PDB entry 9GWZ | X-ray diffraction, 2.12 A resolution | chains HHH and LLL

# Chain HHH
Molecule: 23ME-00610 Fab (heavy)
Source organism: Homo sapiens
Notes: antibody fragment or engineered binder
Chain sequence (234 residues; numbered 1 to 234; the number before each row is that of its first residue):
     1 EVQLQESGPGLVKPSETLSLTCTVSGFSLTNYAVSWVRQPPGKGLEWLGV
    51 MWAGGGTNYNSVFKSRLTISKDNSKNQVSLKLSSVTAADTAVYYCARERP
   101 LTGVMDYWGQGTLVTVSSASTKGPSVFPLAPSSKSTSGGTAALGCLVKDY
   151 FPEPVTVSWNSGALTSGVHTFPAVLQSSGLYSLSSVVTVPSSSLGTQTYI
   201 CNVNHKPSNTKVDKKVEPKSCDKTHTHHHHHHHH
Unresolved in the structure: 134-138, 220-234
Disulfides: C22-C95, C145-C201
Reported in the primary citation:
  - mutagenesis - A33R: increased binding to MfCD200R1
  - mutagenesis - A33R (Log2ER = -1.84): decreased binding to hCD200R1

# Chain LLL
Molecule: 23ME-00610 Fab (light)
Source organism: Homo sapiens
Notes: antibody fragment or engineered binder
Chain sequence (218 residues; row label = number of the first residue in the row):
     1 DIVLTQSPDSLAVSLGERATINCRASESVDYSGNSFMHWFQQKPGQPPKL
    51 LIYRASNLESGIPDRFSGSGSRTDFTLTISSLQAEDVAVYYCHQSNEDPP
   101 TFGGGTKVEIKRTVAAPSVFIFPPSDEQLKSGTASVVCLLNNFYPREAKV
   151 QWKVDNALQSGNSQESVTEQDSKDSTYSLSSTLTLSKADYEKHKVYACEV
   201 THQGLSSPVTKSFNRGEC
Disulfides: C23-C92, C138-C198

# Chain HHH / chain LLL interface
Pairs across the interface - 64 pairs, chain HHH then chain LLL:
  Q39(HHH) - Q42(LLL)  hydrogen bond
  Q39(HHH) - Y91(LLL)  hydrogen bond
  K43(HHH) - Y91(LLL)
  L45(HHH) - P48(LLL)  hydrophobic
  L45(HHH) - Y91(LLL)  hydrophobic
  L45(HHH) - F102(LLL)
  W47(HHH) - P99(LLL)  hydrophobic
  W47(HHH) - P100(LLL)
  N58(HHH) - D98(LLL)  hydrogen bond
  Y94(HHH) - Q42(LLL)  hydrogen bond
  Y94(HHH) - Q46(LLL)  hydrogen bond (side chain-backbone)
  Y94(HHH) - P47(LLL)  hydrophobic
  R99(HHH) - Y53(LLL)
  R99(HHH) - E59(LLL)  salt bridge
  T102(HHH) - F36(LLL)
  T102(HHH) - R54(LLL)
  T102(HHH) - S95(LLL)  hydrogen bond (backbone-side chain)
  G103(HHH) - H93(LLL)
  G103(HHH) - S95(LLL)
  V104(HHH) - H38(LLL)
  V104(HHH) - L50(LLL)  hydrophobic
  V104(HHH) - Y53(LLL)  hydrophobic
  M105(HHH) - F40(LLL)
  M105(HHH) - H93(LLL)
  D106(HHH) - L50(LLL)
  W108(HHH) - F40(LLL)
  W108(HHH) - P47(LLL)  hydrophobic
  W108(HHH) - P48(LLL)
  G109(HHH) - P47(LLL)
  F127(HHH) - S125(LLL)
  F127(HHH) - Q128(LLL)
  P128(HHH) - S125(LLL)
  P128(HHH) - E127(LLL)
  L129(HHH) - F122(LLL)
  L129(HHH) - V137(LLL)  hydrophobic
  A130(HHH) - F122(LLL)
  A141(HHH) - F120(LLL)
  A142(HHH) - F120(LLL)  hydrophobic
  A142(HHH) - F122(LLL)
  A142(HHH) - L139(LLL)  hydrophobic
  L146(HHH) - S135(LLL)
  K148(HHH) - Q128(LLL)
  K148(HHH) - S135(LLL)
  H169(HHH) - N141(LLL)  hydrogen bond
  H169(HHH) - N142(LLL)
  H169(HHH) - S178(LLL)
  F171(HHH) - L139(LLL)  hydrophobic
  F171(HHH) - S166(LLL)
  F171(HHH) - T168(LLL)
  F171(HHH) - S178(LLL)
  F171(HHH) - L179(LLL)
  F171(HHH) - S180(LLL)
  P172(HHH) - S166(LLL)  hydrogen bond (backbone-side chain)
  P172(HHH) - V167(LLL)
  V174(HHH) - Q164(LLL)
  V174(HHH) - E165(LLL)
  V174(HHH) - S166(LLL)
  L175(HHH) - Q164(LLL)  hydrogen bond (backbone-side chain)
  Q176(HHH) - Q164(LLL)
  V186(HHH) - L139(LLL)  hydrophobic
  T188(HHH) - N141(LLL)
  K214(HHH) - E127(LLL)  salt bridge
  K219(HHH) - P123(LLL)
  K219(HHH) - E217(LLL)  salt bridge
Interface residues without a listed pair, chain HHH (41 interface residues in all): V37, G44, N60, Q110, V126, T140, L143, T170, S184
Interface residues without a listed pair, chain LLL (40 interface residues in all): T133, D171

# In short
Chain HHH and chain LLL form an interface of 41 and 40 residues respectively; the contacts include 9 hydrogen
bonds and 3 salt bridges. Among the polar pairs are R99(HHH)-E59(LLL), K214(HHH)-E127(LLL) and
K219(HHH)-E217(LLL). The paper reports that A33R of chain HHH increases binding to MfCD200R1; A33R of chain
HHH reduces binding to hCD200R1.
Here chain HHH is 23ME-00610 Fab (heavy) and chain LLL is 23ME-00610 Fab (light), both from Homo sapiens.
Entry 9GWZ (Crystal structure of 23ME-00610 Fab) was determined by X-ray diffraction (same publication as
9GWT).
